8R6S - chains C and D of the 21 polymer chains in the assembly; structure by electron microscopy, 2.49 A resolution.

[Chain C]
Molecule: DNA-directed RNA polymerase subunit beta
Organism: Sinapis alba
UniProt: A0A6C0M5W1 (A0A6C0M5W1_SINAL); residue numbers follow UniProt; this construct covers 1-1072
Chain sequence (1072 residues; row label = number of the first residue in the row):
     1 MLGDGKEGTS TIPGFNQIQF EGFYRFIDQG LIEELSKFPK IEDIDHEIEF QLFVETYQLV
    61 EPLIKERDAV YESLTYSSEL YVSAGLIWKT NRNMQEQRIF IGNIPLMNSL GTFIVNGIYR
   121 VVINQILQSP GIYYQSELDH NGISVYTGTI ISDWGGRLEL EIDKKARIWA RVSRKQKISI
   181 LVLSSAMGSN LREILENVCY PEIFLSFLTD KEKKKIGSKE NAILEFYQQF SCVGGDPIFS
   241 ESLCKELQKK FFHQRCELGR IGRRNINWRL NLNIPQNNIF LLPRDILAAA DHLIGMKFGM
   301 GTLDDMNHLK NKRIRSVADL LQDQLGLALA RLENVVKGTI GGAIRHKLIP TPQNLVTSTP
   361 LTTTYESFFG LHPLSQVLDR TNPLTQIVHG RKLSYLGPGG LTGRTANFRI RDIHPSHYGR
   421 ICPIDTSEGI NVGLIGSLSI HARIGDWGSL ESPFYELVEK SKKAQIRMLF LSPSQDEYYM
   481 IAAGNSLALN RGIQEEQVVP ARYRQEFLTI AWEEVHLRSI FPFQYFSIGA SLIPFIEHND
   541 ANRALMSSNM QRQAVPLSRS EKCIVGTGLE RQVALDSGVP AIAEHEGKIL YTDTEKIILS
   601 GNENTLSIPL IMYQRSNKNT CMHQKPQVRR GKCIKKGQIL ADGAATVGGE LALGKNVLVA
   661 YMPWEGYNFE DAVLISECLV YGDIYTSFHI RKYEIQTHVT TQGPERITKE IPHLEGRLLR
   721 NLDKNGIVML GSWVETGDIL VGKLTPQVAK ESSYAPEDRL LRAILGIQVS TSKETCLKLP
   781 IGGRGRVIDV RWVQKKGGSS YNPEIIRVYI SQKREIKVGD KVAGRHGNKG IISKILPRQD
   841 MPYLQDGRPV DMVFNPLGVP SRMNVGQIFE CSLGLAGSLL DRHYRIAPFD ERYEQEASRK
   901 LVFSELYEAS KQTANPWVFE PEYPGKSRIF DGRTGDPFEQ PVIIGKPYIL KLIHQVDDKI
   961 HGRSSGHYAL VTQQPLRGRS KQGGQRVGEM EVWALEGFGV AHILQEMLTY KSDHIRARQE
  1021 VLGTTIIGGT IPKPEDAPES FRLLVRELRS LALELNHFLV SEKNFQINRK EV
Disordered / not traced: 1-7, 396-410, 747-771, 954-989, 1010-1037
Differences from the reference sequence: conflict Phe113 (Ser in A0A6C0M5W1), Val657 (Ile in A0A6C0M5W1)

[Chain D]
Molecule: DNA-directed RNA polymerase subunit beta'
Organism: Sinapis alba
Notes: EC 2.7.7.6
UniProt: A0A6C0M5W0 (A0A6C0M5W0_SINAL); numbering as in UniProt (aligned over 1-680)
Chain sequence (680 residues; row label = number of the first residue in the row):
     1 MIDRYKHQQL RIGLVSPQQI SAWATKKIPN GEIVGEVTKP YTFHYKTNKP EKDGLFCERI
    61 FGPIKSGICA CGNYRVIGDE KEDPKFCEQC GVEFVDSRIR RYQMGYIKLT CPVTHVWYLK
   121 RLPSYIANLL DKPLKELEGL VYCDFSFARP ITKKPTFLRL RGSFEYEIQS WKYSIPLFFT
   181 TQGFEIFRNR EISTGAGAIR EQLADLDLRI IIENSLVEWK QLGEEGPTGN EWEDRKIVRR
   241 KDFLVRRMEL AKHFIRTNIE PEWMVLCLLP VLPPELRPII QIEGGKLMSS DINELYRRVI
   301 YRNNTLTDLL TTSRSTPGEL VMCQEKLVQE AVDTLLDNGI RGQPMRDGHN KVYKSFSDVI
   361 EGKEGRFRET LLGKRVDYSG RSVIVVGPSL SLHRCGLPRE IAIELFQTFV IRGLIRQHLA
   421 SNIGVAKSQI REKKPIVWEI LQEVMQGHPV LLNRAPTLHR LGIQSFQPIL VEGRTICLHP
   481 LVCKGFNADF DGDQMAVHVP LSLEAQAEAR LLMFSHMNLL SPAIGDPISV PTQDMLIGLY
   541 VLTSGTRRGI CANRYNPCNR KNYQNERIYE TNYKYMKEPF FCNSYDAIGA YRQKRINLDS
   601 PLWLRWQLDQ RVIASKEVPI EVHYESFGNY HEIYAHYLIV RSVKKETLYI YIRTTVGHIS
   661 FYREIEEAIQ GFSQACSYDT
Disordered / not traced: 26-34, 78-84, 226-233, 279-290, 311-320, 362-382, 454-460, 483-494, 559-577, 677-680

[Interface between chain C and chain D]
Pairs across the interface (93; chain C residue first):
  Pro663(C) - Asp534(D)
  Glu665(C) - Pro388(D)
  Gly666(C) - Val386(D)
  Gly666(C) - Pro388(D)
  Tyr667(C) - Pro388(D)
  Phe669(C) - Pro480(D)
  Phe669(C) - Thr532(D)
  Phe669(C) - Gln533(D)
  Phe669(C) - Asp534(D)
  Phe669(C) - Met535(D)  hydrophobic
  Glu670(C) - Gln533(D)  hydrogen bond
  Ala672(C) - Val386(D)  hydrophobic
  Val818(C) - Arg474(D)  hydrogen bond (backbone-side chain)
  Val818(C) - Thr475(D)
  Gly819(C) - Val383(D)
  Gly819(C) - Arg474(D)
  Gly819(C) - Thr475(D)
  Asp820(C) - Arg474(D)  salt bridge
  Ile831(C) - Ile384(D)
  Ile831(C) - Val385(D)  hydrophobic
  Ile832(C) - Val385(D)
  Ser833(C) - Val385(D)
  Asn855(C) - Asp534(D)
  Leu857(C) - Gln533(D)
  Leu857(C) - Asp534(D)
  Asp936(C) - Lys594(D)  salt bridge
  Glu991(C) - Asn453(D)  hydrogen bond
  Ala994(C) - Ile463(D)  hydrophobic
  Leu995(C) - Ile463(D)  hydrophobic
  Leu995(C) - Met513(D)  hydrophobic
  Phe998(C) - Ile463(D)
  Phe998(C) - Gln464(D)
  Phe998(C) - Asn518(D)
  Val1000(C) - Glu508(D)
  Val1000(C) - Leu512(D)  hydrophobic
  Val1000(C) - Met513(D)  hydrophobic
  Ala1001(C) - Glu508(D)
  His1002(C) - Glu504(D)
  His1002(C) - Glu508(D)  salt bridge
  Ile1003(C) - Leu451(D)  hydrophobic
  Ile1003(C) - Ala505(D)
  Ile1003(C) - Glu508(D)  hydrogen bond (backbone-side chain)
  Ile1003(C) - Ala509(D)
  Ile1003(C) - Met513(D)  hydrophobic
  Glu1006(C) - His498(D)  salt bridge
  Glu1006(C) - Pro500(D)
  Glu1006(C) - Leu501(D)  hydrogen bond (side chain-backbone)
  Glu1006(C) - Ser502(D)  hydrogen bond (side chain-backbone)
  Glu1006(C) - Ala505(D)
  Met1007(C) - His498(D)
  Glu1039(C) - Tyr102(D)  hydrogen bond
  Arg1042(C) - Tyr102(D)
  Leu1043(C) - Arg101(D)
  Leu1043(C) - Tyr102(D)  hydrophobic
  Leu1043(C) - Leu276(D)  hydrophobic
  Arg1046(C) - Tyr102(D)  hydrogen bond (side chain-backbone)
  Arg1046(C) - Leu272(D)
  Arg1046(C) - Leu276(D)
  Glu1047(C) - Leu272(D)
  Glu1047(C) - Val359(D)
  Arg1049(C) - Trp23(D)
  Arg1049(C) - Met104(D)
  Arg1049(C) - Pro270(D)
  Ser1050(C) - Leu336(D)
  Ser1050(C) - Phe356(D)
  Leu1051(C) - His115(D)  hydrogen bond (backbone-side chain)
  Leu1051(C) - Leu336(D)
  Leu1051(C) - Phe356(D)  hydrophobic
  Ala1052(C) - Leu14(D)
  Ala1052(C) - Val15(D)  hydrogen bond (backbone-backbone)
  Ala1052(C) - Leu266(D)  hydrophobic
  Leu1053(C) - Gly13(D)
  Leu1053(C) - Val15(D)
  Leu1053(C) - Trp117(D)  hydrophobic
  Glu1054(C) - Arg11(D)  salt bridge
  Glu1054(C) - Ile12(D)
  Glu1054(C) - Gly13(D)  hydrogen bond (backbone-backbone)
  Glu1054(C) - Val15(D)
  Glu1054(C) - Trp23(D)
  Leu1055(C) - Leu10(D)  hydrophobic
  Leu1055(C) - Arg11(D)
  Leu1055(C) - Ile12(D)  hydrophobic
  Asn1056(C) - Gln9(D)
  Asn1056(C) - Leu10(D)
  Asn1056(C) - Arg11(D)  hydrogen bond (backbone-backbone)
  His1057(C) - Gln8(D)
  His1057(C) - Gln9(D)
  Phe1058(C) - Gln8(D)
  Phe1058(C) - Gln9(D)  hydrogen bond (backbone-backbone)
  Leu1059(C) - His7(D)
  Leu1059(C) - Gln8(D)
  Val1060(C) - His7(D)  hydrogen bond (backbone-backbone)
  Glu1062(C) - Tyr5(D)
Also at the interface, not in a pair above, chain C (46 interface residues in all): Gly999, Phe1041
Also at the interface, not in a pair above, chain D (58 interface residues in all): Gln19, Tyr118, Pro273, Tyr296, Ile360, Leu461, Val499

[Overview]
The interface between chain C and chain D involves 46 residues on one side and 58 on the other, with 14
hydrogen bonds and 5 salt bridges. Among the polar pairs are Asp820(C)-Arg474(D), Asp936(C)-Lys594(D) and
His1002(C)-Glu508(D).
Here chain C is DNA-directed RNA polymerase subunit beta and chain D is DNA-directed RNA polymerase subunit
beta', both from Sinapis alba. Entry 8R6S (Plastid-encoded RNA polymerase (Integrated model)) was determined
by electron microscopy, deposited together with 8R5O, 8RDJ and 8RAS.
